PDB entry 7OUE | X-ray diffraction, 2.04 A resolution | chains A and B

# Chain A
Name: N-glycosylase/DNA lyase
Source organism: Pyrococcus abyssi (strain GE5 / Orsay)
Notes: EC 3.2.2.-, 4.2.99.18
UniProtKB: Q9UZY0 (AGOG_PYRAB); residues 1-239 here = UniProt positions 1-239
Amino-acid sequence (242 residues; each row starts with the number of its first residue; numbers below 1 keep their minus sign (Gly-2 is residue -2)):
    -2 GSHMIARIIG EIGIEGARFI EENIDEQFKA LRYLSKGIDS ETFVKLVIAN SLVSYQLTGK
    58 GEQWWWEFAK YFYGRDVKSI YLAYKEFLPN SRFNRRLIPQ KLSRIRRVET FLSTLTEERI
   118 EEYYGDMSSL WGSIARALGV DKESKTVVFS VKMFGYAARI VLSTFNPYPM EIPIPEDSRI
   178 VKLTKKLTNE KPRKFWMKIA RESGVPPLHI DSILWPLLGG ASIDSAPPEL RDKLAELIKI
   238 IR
Construct notes: expression tag (-2 to 0)
What the authors report for this chain:
  - catalytic residues: Lys142
  - binding site for the 9-nt DNA strand (chain B): Gln53, Gly56, Gly58, Arg93, Gln97, Arg101, Arg104, Lys142, Thr143, Ser175, Arg176
  - conformationally variable residues (side-chain flip): Phe146, Arg176, Trp212
  - catalytic residues: Asp174 (proposed by the authors, not directly observed)
  - contacts within the chain: Lys142-Asp174, Arg176-Trp212
  - mutagenesis - K142Q: unchanged binding to lesion-containing DNA
  - mutagenesis - R93A, K142Q: decreased catalytic activity

# Chain B
Molecule: 9-nt DNA strand
Sequence (9 nucleotides; row label = number of the first residue in the row):
     1 TTTXTTTCT
Modified residues: PED (pentane-3,4-diol-5-phosphate) at position 4

# Chain A / chain B interface
Pairs across the interface (30):
  Tyr52(A) with DT5(B), sugar contact; DT6(B), sugar contact
  Gln53(A) with DT5(B), hydrogen bond to the phosphate
  Leu54(A) with DT3(B), base contact
  Thr55(A) with DT3(B), base contact
  Gly56(A) with DT3(B), base contact; PED_4(B), base contact
  Lys57(A) with DT3(B), base contact; PED_4(B), base contact
  Gly58(A) with PED_4(B), base contact
  Arg93(A) with DT1(B), hydrogen bond to the base; DT2(B), hydrogen bond to the base; DT3(B), base contact
  Leu94(A) with DT5(B), base contact
  Gln97(A) with DT6(B), hydrogen bond to the sugar; DT7(B), sugar contact
  Arg101(A) with DT6(B), hydrogen bond to the phosphate; DT7(B), salt bridge to the phosphate
  Arg104(A) with DT7(B), salt bridge to the phosphate
  Val137(A) with DT7(B), phosphate contact; DC8(B), base contact
  Ser141(A) with DT6(B), phosphate contact
  Lys142(A) with PED_4(B), covalent bond; DT5(B), salt bridge to the phosphate; DT6(B), hydrogen bond to the phosphate
  Thr143(A) with DT5(B), phosphate contact; DT6(B), hydrogen bond to the phosphate
  Asp174(A) with PED_4(B), sugar contact
  Ser175(A) with PED_4(B), hydrogen bond to the sugar
  Arg176(A) with PED_4(B), hydrogen bond to the sugar
Other interface residues (no listed pair), chain A (21 interface residues in all): Ser51, Gly136

# In short
The interface between chain A and chain B involves 21 residues on one side and 8 on the other; the contacts
include 1 covalent bond, 9 hydrogen bonds and 3 salt bridges. Polar pairs include Arg93(A)-DT1(B),
Arg93(A)-DT2(B) and Gln97(A)-DT6(B). The paper reports catalytic residues Lys142(A) and Asp174(A); R93A and
K142Q of chain A reduce catalytic activity.
Chain A is N-glycosylase/DNA lyase (Pyrococcus abyssi (strain GE5 / Orsay)) and chain B is a 9-nt DNA strand;
the structure, Crystal structure of a trapped Pab-AGOG/single-standed DNA covalent intermediate, was
determined by X-ray diffraction together with 7OY7, 7P0W, 7P8L and 7P9Z from the same study.
